PDB entry 6EG5 | X-ray diffraction, 2.45 A resolution | chains A and E of the 6 polymer chains in the assembly

[Chain A]
Protein: Tubulin alpha-1B chain
Organism: Sus scrofa
UniProtKB: Q2XVP4 (TBA1B_PIG); residue numbers follow UniProt; this construct covers 1-450
Amino-acid sequence (450 residues; row label = number of the first residue in the row):
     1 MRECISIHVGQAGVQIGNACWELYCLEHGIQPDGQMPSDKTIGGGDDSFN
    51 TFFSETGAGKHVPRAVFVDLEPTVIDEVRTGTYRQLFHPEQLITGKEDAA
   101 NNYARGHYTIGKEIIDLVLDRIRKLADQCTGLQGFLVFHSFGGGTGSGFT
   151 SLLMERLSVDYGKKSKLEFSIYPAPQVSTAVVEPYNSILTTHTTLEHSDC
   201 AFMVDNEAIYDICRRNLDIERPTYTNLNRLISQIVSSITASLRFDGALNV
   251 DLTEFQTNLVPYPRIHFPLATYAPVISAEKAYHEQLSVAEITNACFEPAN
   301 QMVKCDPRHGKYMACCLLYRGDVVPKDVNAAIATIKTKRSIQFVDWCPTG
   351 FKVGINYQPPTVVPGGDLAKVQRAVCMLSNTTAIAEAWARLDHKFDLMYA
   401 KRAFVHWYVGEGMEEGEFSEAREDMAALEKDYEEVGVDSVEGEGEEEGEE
Not modelled in the structure: 440-450
Ion coordination: Ca2+: Asp-39, Thr-41, Gly-44, Glu-55
Residues lining bound ligands:
  - GTP (guanosine-5'-triphosphate): Gly-10, Gln-11, Ala-12, Gln-15, Ile-16, Asp-69, Asp-98, Ala-99, Ala-100, Asn-101, Ser-140, Gly-142, Gly-143, Gly-144, Thr-145, Gly-146, Ile-171, Pro-173, Ala-174, Val-177, Ser-178, Glu-183, Asn-206, Tyr-224, Leu-227, Asn-228, Ile-231
  - J7S (4-(2-chloropyrido[2,3-d]pyrimidin-4-yl)-7-methoxy-3,4-dihydroquinoxalin-2(1H)-one): Asn-101, Thr-179, Val-181
Swiss-Prot annotation at these positions:
  - motif: Met-1 to Cys-4 (MREC motif)
  - active site: Glu-254
  - binding site (GTP): Gly-10, Gln-11, Ala-12, Gln-15, Glu-71, Ala-99, Ser-140, Gly-143, Gly-144, Thr-145, Gly-146, Thr-179, Glu-183, Asn-206, Tyr-224, Asn-228, Leu-252
  - binding site (Mg(2+)): Glu-71
  - modified residue: Lys-40 (N6,N6,N6-trimethyllysine), Ser-48 (Phosphoserine), Ser-232 (Phosphoserine), Tyr-282 (3'-nitrotyrosine), Arg-339 (Omega-N-methylarginine), Ser-439 (Phosphoserine), Glu-443 (5-glutamyl polyglutamate), Glu-445 (5-glutamyl polyglutamate)
  - cross-link (Glycyl lysine isopeptide (Lys-Gly)): Lys-326 (interchain with G-Cter in ubiquitin), Lys-370 (interchain with G-Cter in ubiquitin)

[Chain E]
Protein: Stathmin-4
Organism: Rattus norvegicus
UniProtKB: P63043 (STMN4_RAT), isoform P63043-3; residues 5-145 here correspond to UniProt positions 76-216 (UniProt number = residue number + 71)
Amino-acid sequence (143 residues; each row starts with the number of its first residue):
     3 MADMEVIELNKCTSGQSFEVILKPPSFDGVPEFNASLPRRRDPSLEEIQK
    53 KLEAAEERRKYQEAELLKHLAEKREHEREVIQKAIEENNNFIKMAKEKLA
   103 QKMESNKENREAHLAAMLERLQEKDKHAEEVRKNKELKEEASR
Not modelled in the structure: 3-4, 31-42, 143-145
Sequence notes: expression tag (3-4)
Swiss-Prot annotation at these positions:
  - modified residue: Ser-19 (Phosphoserine)

[Chain A / chain E interface]
Pairs across the interface (67; chain A residue first):
  His-107(A) / Lys-53(E)  hydrogen bond
  Tyr-108(A) / Lys-53(E)
  Tyr-108(A) / Leu-54(E)  hydrophobic
  Tyr-108(A) / Ala-57(E)  hydrophobic
  Tyr-108(A) / Arg-61(E)
  Thr-109(A) / Arg-61(E)  hydrogen bond
  Lys-112(A) / Glu-55(E)
  Lys-112(A) / Glu-58(E)  salt bridge
  Leu-152(A) / Leu-54(E)  hydrophobic
  Glu-155(A) / Ile-50(E)
  Glu-155(A) / Lys-53(E)  salt bridge
  Arg-156(A) / Leu-47(E)
  Ser-158(A) / Asp-44(E)  hydrogen bond
  Val-159(A) / Pro-45(E)
  Val-159(A) / Ser-46(E)
  Val-159(A) / Leu-47(E)
  Glu-196(A) / Arg-43(E)  salt bridge
  Glu-196(A) / Asp-44(E)
  Asp-245(A) / Cys-14(E)
  Asp-245(A) / Ser-16(E)  hydrogen bond (backbone-side chain)
  Ala-247(A) / Asn-12(E)
  Ala-247(A) / Ser-19(E)
  Leu-248(A) / Ser-19(E)
  Pro-325(A) / Gln-18(E)
  Pro-325(A) / Phe-20(E)  hydrophobic
  Asn-329(A) / Met-6(E)
  Asn-329(A) / Val-8(E)
  Asn-329(A) / Phe-20(E)
  Asn-329(A) / Val-22(E)
  Ala-333(A) / Met-6(E)  hydrophobic
  Lys-336(A) / Leu-24(E)
  Lys-336(A) / Lys-25(E)
  Asp-345(A) / Pro-27(E)
  Asp-345(A) / Ser-28(E)  hydrogen bond (backbone-backbone)
  Asp-345(A) / Phe-29(E)  hydrogen bond (backbone-backbone)
  Trp-346(A) / Phe-29(E)
  Cys-347(A) / Pro-27(E)
  Pro-348(A) / Lys-25(E)
  Pro-348(A) / Pro-27(E)
  Thr-349(A) / Ile-23(E)
  Thr-349(A) / Leu-24(E)  hydrogen bond (backbone-backbone)
  Thr-349(A) / Lys-25(E)  hydrogen bond (backbone-backbone)
  Gly-350(A) / Val-22(E)
  Gly-350(A) / Leu-24(E)
  Phe-351(A) / Glu-21(E)
  Phe-351(A) / Val-22(E)  hydrogen bond (backbone-backbone)
  Phe-351(A) / Leu-24(E)  hydrophobic
  Lys-352(A) / Phe-20(E)
  Lys-352(A) / Glu-21(E)
  Val-353(A) / Ser-19(E)
  Val-353(A) / Phe-20(E)  hydrogen bond (backbone-backbone)
  Gly-354(A) / Gln-18(E)
  Ile-355(A) / Gly-17(E)
  Ile-355(A) / Gln-18(E)  hydrogen bond (backbone-backbone)
  Asn-356(A) / Ser-16(E)
  Tyr-357(A) / Thr-15(E)
  Tyr-357(A) / Ser-16(E)  hydrogen bond (backbone-backbone)
  Tyr-357(A) / Gly-17(E)
  Tyr-357(A) / Gln-18(E)  hydrogen bond
  Val-409(A) / Gln-64(E)  hydrogen bond (backbone-side chain)
  Gly-410(A) / Arg-61(E)
  Gly-410(A) / Gln-64(E)
  Glu-411(A) / Arg-61(E)  hydrogen bond (backbone-side chain)
  Gly-412(A) / Ala-57(E)
  Gly-412(A) / Arg-60(E)  hydrogen bond (backbone-side chain)
  Gly-412(A) / Arg-61(E)
  Glu-414(A) / Arg-60(E)  salt bridge
Also at the interface, not in a pair above, chain A (39 interface residues in all): His-197, Val-328, Ile-332, Gln-358
Also at the interface, not in a pair above, chain E (33 interface residues in all): Pro-26

[Summary]
The interface between chain A and chain E involves 39 residues on one side and 33 on the other; the contacts
include 16 hydrogen bonds and 4 salt bridges. Among the polar pairs are Lys-112(A)/Glu-58(E),
Glu-155(A)/Lys-53(E) and Glu-196(A)/Arg-43(E). Chain A binds GTP and compound J7S.
Here chain A is Tubulin alpha-1B chain (Sus scrofa) and chain E is Stathmin-4 (Rattus norvegicus). Entry 6EG5
(The structure of SB-1-202-tubulin complex) was determined by X-ray diffraction.
